Entry 2G3M (X-ray diffraction, 2.55 A resolution); this record covers chains E and F of the 6 polymer chains in the assembly.

# Chain E (and F)
Name: Alpha-glucosidase
From: Sulfolobus solfataricus
Notes: EC 3.2.1.20; chain F of this document is another copy of the same molecule, construct and numbering; everything in this record applies to it too
Reference sequence: O59645 (AGLU_SULSO); numbering as in UniProt (aligned over 5-693)
Sequence (693 residues; numbered 1 to 693; the number before each row is that of its first residue):
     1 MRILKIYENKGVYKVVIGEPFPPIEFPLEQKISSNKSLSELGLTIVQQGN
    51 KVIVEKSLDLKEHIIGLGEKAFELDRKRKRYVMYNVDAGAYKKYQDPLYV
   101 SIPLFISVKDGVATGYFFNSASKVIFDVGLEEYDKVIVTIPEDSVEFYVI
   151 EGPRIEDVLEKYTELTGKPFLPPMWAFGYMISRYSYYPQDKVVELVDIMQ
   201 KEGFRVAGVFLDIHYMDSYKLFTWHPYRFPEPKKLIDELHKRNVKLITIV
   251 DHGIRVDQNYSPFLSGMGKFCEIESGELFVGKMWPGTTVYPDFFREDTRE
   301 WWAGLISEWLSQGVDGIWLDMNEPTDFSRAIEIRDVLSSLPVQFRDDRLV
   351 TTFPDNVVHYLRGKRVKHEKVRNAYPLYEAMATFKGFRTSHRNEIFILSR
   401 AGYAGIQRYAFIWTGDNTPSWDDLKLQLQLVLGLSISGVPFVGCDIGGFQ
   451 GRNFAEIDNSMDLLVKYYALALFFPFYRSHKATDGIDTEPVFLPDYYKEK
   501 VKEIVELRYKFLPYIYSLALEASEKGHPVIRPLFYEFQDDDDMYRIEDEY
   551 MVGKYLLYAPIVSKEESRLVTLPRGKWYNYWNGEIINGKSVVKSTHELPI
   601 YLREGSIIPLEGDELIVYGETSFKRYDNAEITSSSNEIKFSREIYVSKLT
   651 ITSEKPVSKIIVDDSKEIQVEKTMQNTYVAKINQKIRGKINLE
Unresolved in the structure: 1-2 (chain F: 1)
Sequence notes: cloning artifact (1-4)

# How chain E and chain F interact
Pairs across the interface - 65 pairs, chain E then chain F:
  Leu58(E) - Lys191(F)
  Leu60(E) - Lys191(F)
  Leu60(E) - Glu194(F)
  Leu60(E) - Leu195(F)
  Leu60(E) - Ile198(F)  hydrophobic
  Leu60(E) - Phe492(F)
  Lys61(E) - Glu202(F)  salt bridge
  Lys61(E) - Val491(F)  hydrogen bond (side chain-backbone)
  Phe72(E) - Arg452(F)
  Glu73(E) - Arg452(F)  salt bridge
  Glu73(E) - Ile486(F)
  Lys77(E) - Arg452(F)  hydrogen bond (backbone-side chain)
  Lys77(E) - Asp487(F)  salt bridge
  Arg78(E) - Arg183(F)
  Arg78(E) - Arg452(F)  hydrogen bond (backbone-side chain)
  Arg78(E) - Thr483(F)
  Arg78(E) - Asp484(F)
  Arg78(E) - Gly485(F)
  Arg78(E) - Asp487(F)  salt bridge
  Lys79(E) - Arg452(F)  hydrogen bond (side chain-backbone)
  Lys79(E) - Asp484(F)  salt bridge
  Lys92(E) - Ala455(F)
  Lys93(E) - Ala455(F)
  Lys93(E) - Ile457(F)  hydrogen bond (side chain-backbone)
  Tyr94(E) - Arg452(F)
  Tyr94(E) - Phe454(F)
  Tyr94(E) - Ile457(F)
  Tyr94(E) - Asn459(F)  hydrogen bond
  Leu130(E) - Tyr187(F)  hydrogen bond (backbone-side chain)
  Leu130(E) - Thr483(F)
  Leu130(E) - Asp484(F)
  Glu131(E) - Tyr187(F)  hydrogen bond (backbone-side chain)
  Glu131(E) - Arg228(F)
  Glu132(E) - Tyr187(F)
  Glu132(E) - Arg228(F)  salt bridge
  Tyr133(E) - Arg183(F)
  Tyr133(E) - Ser185(F)
  Tyr133(E) - Tyr187(F)
  Tyr133(E) - Asp487(F)
  Asp134(E) - Pro188(F)
  Asp134(E) - Lys191(F)
  Ile333(E) - Pro341(F)  hydrophobic
  Leu337(E) - Pro341(F)  hydrophobic
  Val342(E) - Val342(F)  hydrophobic
  Gln343(E) - Val342(F)
  Gln343(E) - Gln343(F)  hydrogen bond
  Phe344(E) - Pro341(F)
  Phe344(E) - Gln343(F)
  Arg345(E) - Ser338(F)  hydrogen bond (side chain-backbone)
  Arg345(E) - Ser339(F)  hydrogen bond (side chain-backbone)
  Arg345(E) - Leu340(F)  hydrogen bond (side chain-backbone)
  Arg345(E) - Pro341(F)  hydrogen bond (backbone-backbone)
  Arg345(E) - Val342(F)
  Arg345(E) - Gln343(F)
  Asp542(E) - Pro494(F)
  Asp542(E) - Asp495(F)  hydrogen bond (side chain-backbone)
  Arg545(E) - Met461(F)
  Arg545(E) - Ile486(F)
  Arg545(E) - Phe492(F)  hydrogen bond (side chain-backbone)
  Arg545(E) - Leu493(F)
  Arg545(E) - Pro494(F)
  Ile546(E) - Pro494(F)  hydrophobic
  Leu569(E) - Tyr496(F)
  Lys589(E) - Asp495(F)  salt bridge
  Val591(E) - Tyr496(F)  hydrophobic
Interface residues without a listed pair, chain E (32 interface residues in all): Asp59, Asp75, Tyr81, Glu565
Interface residues without a listed pair, chain F (37 interface residues in all): Tyr186, Glu456, Asp458, Lys564

# Summary
32 residues of chain E and 37 residues of chain F are in contact; the contacts include 15 hydrogen bonds and 7
salt bridges. Among the polar pairs are Lys61(E)-Glu202(F), Glu73(E)-Arg452(F) and Lys77(E)-Asp487(F).
Both chains are Alpha-glucosidase (Sulfolobus solfataricus). Entry 2G3M (Crystal structure of the Sulfolobus
solfataricus alpha-glucosidase MalA) was determined by X-ray diffraction together with 2G3N from the same
study.
